PDB entry 9JQ3 | electron microscopy, 2.45 A resolution | chains A and B of the 4 polymer chains in the assembly

# Chain A (and B)
Name: Isovaleryl-CoA dehydrogenase, mitochondrial
Organism: Homo sapiens
Notes: EC 1.3.8.4, 1.3.8.1; chain B of this document is another copy of the same molecule, construct and numbering; everything in this record applies to it too
UniProt: P26440 (IVD_HUMAN); residues -31 to 394 here correspond to UniProt positions 1-426 (UniProt number = residue number + 32)
Sequence (426 residues; row label = number of the first residue in the row; numbers below 1 keep their minus sign (Met-31 is residue -31)):
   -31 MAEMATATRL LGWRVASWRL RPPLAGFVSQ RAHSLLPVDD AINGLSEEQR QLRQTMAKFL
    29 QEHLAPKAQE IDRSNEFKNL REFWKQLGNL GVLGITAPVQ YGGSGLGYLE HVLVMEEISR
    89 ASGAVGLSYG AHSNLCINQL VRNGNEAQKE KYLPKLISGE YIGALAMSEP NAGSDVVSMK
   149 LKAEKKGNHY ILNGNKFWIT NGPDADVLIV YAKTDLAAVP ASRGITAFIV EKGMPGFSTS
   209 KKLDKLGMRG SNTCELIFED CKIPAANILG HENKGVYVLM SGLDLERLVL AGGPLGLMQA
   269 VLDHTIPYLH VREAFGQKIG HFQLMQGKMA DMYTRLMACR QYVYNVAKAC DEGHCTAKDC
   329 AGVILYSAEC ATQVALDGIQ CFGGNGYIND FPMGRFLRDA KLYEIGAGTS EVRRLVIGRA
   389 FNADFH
Disordered / not traced: -31 to 5, 393-394
Cystine bridges: Cys318-Cys323
Residues lining bound ligands:
  - FAD (flavin-adenine dinucleotide), molecule 1: Leu95, Leu103, Leu133, Met135, Ser136, Gly141, Ser142, Trp166, Ile167, Thr168, Lys213, Thr221, Leu370, Ile373, Gly374, Ala375, Gly376, Thr377, Glu379, Val380, Leu383
  - FAD, molecule 2: Tyr276, Arg280, Ala282, Phe283, Ile287, Phe290, Leu292, Met293, Gln348, Cys349, Phe350, Gly351, Gly352, Asn353, Tyr355
What the authors report for this chain:
  - binding site for flavin-adenine dinucleotide: Thr168, Arg280, Gln291, Gly352, Thr377, Glu379
  - catalytic residues: Glu254 (citing earlier work)
  - mutagenesis - E254A: decreased catalytic activity (proposed by the authors, not directly observed)
  - mutagenesis - E254A: increased binding to isovaleryl-CoA
  - disease-associated variants - R21C, R21P, S249G/F350V, A268V, A282V, E379K: decreased catalytic activity
  - disease-associated variants - R21C, R21P, S249G/F350V, A268V, A282V, E379K: decreased binding to flavin-adenine dinucleotide
  - disease-associated variants - R21C, R21P, S249G/F350V, A282V, E379K: decreased expression
  - disease-associated variants - A268V: unchanged stability
  - mutagenesis - T168A, Q291A, T377A: decreased binding to flavin-adenine dinucleotide

# Chain A / chain B interface
Pairs across the interface (73):
  Pro138(A) - Arg280(B)  hydrogen bond (backbone-side chain)
  Asn139(A) - Arg280(B)
  Asp143(A) - Phe283(B)
  Trp166(A) - Gly352(B)
  Trp166(A) - Asn353(B)
  Trp166(A) - Ile356(B)  hydrophobic
  Asp212(A) - Ile356(B)
  Asp212(A) - Asn357(B)  hydrogen bond (backbone-backbone)
  Lys213(A) - Tyr355(B)
  Lys213(A) - Asn357(B)
  Leu214(A) - Tyr355(B)  hydrogen bond (backbone-backbone)
  Leu214(A) - Asn357(B)
  Leu214(A) - Arg366(B)
  Gly215(A) - Tyr355(B)  hydrogen bond (backbone-side chain)
  Met216(A) - Tyr355(B)
  Arg217(A) - Asn357(B)
  Arg280(A) - Pro138(B)  hydrogen bond (side chain-backbone)
  Arg280(A) - Asn139(B)
  Phe283(A) - Asp143(B)  hydrogen bond (backbone-side chain)
  Leu292(A) - Glu379(B)
  Met293(A) - Glu379(B)
  Lys296(A) - Glu379(B)  salt bridge
  Thr340(A) - Leu344(B)
  Gln341(A) - Gln341(B)
  Gln341(A) - Leu344(B)
  Leu344(A) - Thr340(B)
  Leu344(A) - Leu344(B)  hydrophobic
  Leu344(A) - Lys369(B)  hydrogen bond (backbone-side chain)
  Ile347(A) - Lys369(B)
  Ile347(A) - Ile373(B)
  Gln348(A) - Lys369(B)
  Gln348(A) - Glu372(B)
  Gln348(A) - Ile373(B)
  Gln348(A) - Glu379(B)
  Gly351(A) - Ile373(B)
  Gly352(A) - Trp166(B)
  Gly352(A) - Ile373(B)  hydrogen bond (backbone-backbone)
  Asn353(A) - Trp166(B)
  Tyr355(A) - Lys213(B)
  Tyr355(A) - Leu214(B)  hydrogen bond (backbone-backbone)
  Tyr355(A) - Gly215(B)  hydrogen bond (side chain-backbone)
  Tyr355(A) - Met216(B)
  Tyr355(A) - Arg366(B)  hydrogen bond (side chain-backbone)
  Tyr355(A) - Asp367(B)
  Tyr355(A) - Leu370(B)
  Tyr355(A) - Ile373(B)  hydrophobic
  Ile356(A) - Trp166(B)  hydrophobic
  Ile356(A) - Asp212(B)
  Asn357(A) - Asp212(B)  hydrogen bond
  Asn357(A) - Lys213(B)  hydrogen bond (side chain-backbone)
  Asn357(A) - Leu214(B)
  Asn357(A) - Arg217(B)
  Gly362(A) - Leu214(B)
  Arg366(A) - Leu214(B)
  Arg366(A) - Tyr355(B)  hydrogen bond (backbone-side chain)
  Arg366(A) - Arg366(B)
  Asp367(A) - Tyr355(B)
  Lys369(A) - Leu344(B)  hydrogen bond (side chain-backbone)
  Lys369(A) - Ile347(B)
  Lys369(A) - Gln348(B)  hydrogen bond
  Lys369(A) - Tyr355(B)
  Leu370(A) - Tyr355(B)  hydrophobic
  Glu372(A) - Gln348(B)  hydrogen bond (backbone-side chain)
  Ile373(A) - Ile347(B)
  Ile373(A) - Gln348(B)
  Ile373(A) - Gly351(B)
  Ile373(A) - Gly352(B)
  Ile373(A) - Tyr355(B)  hydrophobic
  Ser378(A) - Gln348(B)
  Glu379(A) - Leu292(B)
  Glu379(A) - Met293(B)
  Glu379(A) - Lys296(B)  salt bridge
  Glu379(A) - Gln348(B)
Interface residues without a listed pair, chain A (43 interface residues in all): Ala140, Gly141, Ser142, Leu211, Glu281, Ala282, Thr377, Leu383
Interface residues without a listed pair, chain B (41 interface residues in all): Ala140, Gly141, Ser142, Leu211, Gly362, Thr377, Ser378, Leu383

# In short
Chain A and chain B form an interface of 43 and 41 residues respectively, with 17 hydrogen bonds and 2 salt
bridges. Polar contacts include Lys296(A)-Glu379(B), Pro138(A)-Arg280(B) and Gly215(A)-Tyr355(B). From the
paper: the catalytic residue Glu254(A); R21C, R21P and S249G/F350V of chain A, among others, reduce binding to
flavin-adenine dinucleotide; 10 substitutions were tested in all.
Both chains are Isovaleryl-CoA dehydrogenase, mitochondrial (Homo sapiens). Entry 9JQ3 (Structure of human IVD
in complex with FAD) was determined by electron microscopy, deposited together with 9JQ4 and 9JQ5.
